PDB entry 5Y04 | X-ray diffraction, 2.85 A resolution | chains A and B

== Chain A ==
Name: Vinculin
From: Mus musculus
Reference sequence: Q64727 (VINC_MOUSE); residue numbers follow UniProt; this construct covers 1-250
Chain sequence (252 residues; each row starts with the number of its first residue; numbers below 1 keep their minus sign (Gly-1 is residue -1)):
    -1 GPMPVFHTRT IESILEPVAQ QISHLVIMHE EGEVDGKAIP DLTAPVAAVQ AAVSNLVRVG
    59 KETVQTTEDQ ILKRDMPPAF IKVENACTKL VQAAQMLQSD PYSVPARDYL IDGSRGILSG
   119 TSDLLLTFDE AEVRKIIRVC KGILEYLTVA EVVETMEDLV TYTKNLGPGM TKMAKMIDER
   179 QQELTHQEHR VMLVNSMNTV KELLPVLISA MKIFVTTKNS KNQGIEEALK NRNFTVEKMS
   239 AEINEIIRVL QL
Not modelled in the structure: -1 to 0, 152, 157, 214-222
Sequence notes: expression tag (-1 to 0)
Curated features (UniProtKB/Swiss-Prot):
  - modified residue: Ser97 (Phosphoserine), Lys173 (N6-acetyllysine)

== Chain B ==
Name: Catenin alpha-1
From: Mus musculus
Reference sequence: P26231 (CTNA1_MOUSE); residue numbers follow UniProt; this construct covers 276-375
Chain sequence (102 residues; each row starts with the number of its first residue):
   274 GPGELAYALN NFDKQIIVDP LSFSEERFRP SLEERLESII SGAALMADSS CTRDDRRERI
   334 VAECNAVRQA LQDLLSEYMG NAGRKERSDA LNSAIDKMTK KT
Not modelled in the structure: 274-305, 324-327, 374-375
Sequence notes: expression tag (274-275)
Curated features (UniProtKB/Swiss-Prot):
  - modified residue (Phosphoserine): Ser295, Ser297

== Chain A / chain B interface ==
Residue-residue contacts (58; chain A residue first):
  Thr8(A) - Val334(B)
  Ile12(A) - Val334(B)  hydrophobic
  Ile12(A) - Cys337(B)
  Ile12(A) - Asn338(B)
  Ile12(A) - Arg341(B)
  Pro15(A) - Gln345(B)
  Val16(A) - Arg341(B)
  Val16(A) - Leu344(B)  hydrophobic
  Val16(A) - Gln345(B)
  Gln19(A) - Gln345(B)  hydrogen bond (side chain-backbone)
  Gln19(A) - Leu348(B)
  Gln19(A) - Ser349(B)  hydrogen bond
  Leu23(A) - Met352(B)  hydrophobic
  Met26(A) - Met352(B)  hydrophobic
  His27(A) - Tyr351(B)  hydrogen bond
  Ile37(A) - Tyr351(B)  hydrophobic
  Pro38(A) - Glu350(B)
  Leu40(A) - Tyr351(B)  hydrophobic
  Pro43(A) - Leu347(B)  hydrophobic
  Pro43(A) - Glu350(B)
  Val44(A) - Leu347(B)  hydrophobic
  Ala46(A) - Ala343(B)
  Val47(A) - Ala343(B)
  Val47(A) - Leu344(B)
  Ala50(A) - Ala339(B)
  Ala50(A) - Val340(B)
  Val51(A) - Val340(B)
  Asn53(A) - Glu336(B)
  Leu54(A) - Glu336(B)
  Leu54(A) - Cys337(B)  hydrophobic
  Leu54(A) - Val340(B)  hydrophobic
  Val57(A) - Ile333(B)  hydrophobic
  Val57(A) - Glu336(B)
  Thr61(A) - Arg329(B)
  Thr64(A) - Arg329(B)  hydrogen bond
  Thr65(A) - Arg329(B)
  Leu88(A) - Leu347(B)  hydrophobic
  Leu108(A) - Tyr351(B)  hydrophobic
  Ser112(A) - Leu348(B)
  Ile115(A) - Val340(B)  hydrophobic
  Ile115(A) - Leu344(B)  hydrophobic
  Thr119(A) - Cys337(B)
  Leu122(A) - Ile333(B)  hydrophobic
  Leu123(A) - Cys337(B)  hydrophobic
  Phe126(A) - Arg330(B)
  Glu130(A) - Arg330(B)  salt bridge
  Arg136(A) - Gly315(B)
  Arg136(A) - Ala316(B)
  Arg136(A) - Ala317(B)
  Val137(A) - Ala317(B)
  Val137(A) - Leu318(B)
  Glu143(A) - Ile313(B)
  Tyr144(A) - Ile313(B)  hydrophobic
  Val147(A) - Leu309(B)  hydrophobic
  Asp156(A) - Glu306(B)
  Gly167(A) - Leu318(B)
  Lys170(A) - Ala317(B)  hydrogen bond (side chain-backbone)
  Lys170(A) - Met319(B)
Interface residues without a listed pair, chain A (48 interface residues in all): Ser11, Ile20, Val32, Gly58, Leu95, Arg105, Ile141, Pro166
Interface residues without a listed pair, chain B (29 interface residues in all): Glu310, Arg332

== Summary ==
The interface between chain A and chain B involves 48 residues on one side and 29 on the other; the contacts
include 5 hydrogen bonds and 1 salt bridge. Among the polar pairs are Glu130(A)-Arg330(B), Gln19(A)-Gln345(B)
and Gln19(A)-Ser349(B).
Here chain A is Vinculin and chain B is Catenin alpha-1, both from Mus musculus. Entry 5Y04 (Crystal Structure
of the complex between the vinculin D1 domain and alphaE-catenin) was determined by X-ray diffraction together
with 5XFL from the same study.
